Entry 6CDI (electron microscopy, 3.60 A resolution); this record covers chains h and l of the 24 polymer chains in the assembly.

# Chain h
Protein: vFP16.02 Heavy Chain
From: Homo sapiens
Sequence (211 residues; each row starts with the number of its first residue; a row labelled like 82A-82C holds insertion residues (82A, then the next letters in order)):
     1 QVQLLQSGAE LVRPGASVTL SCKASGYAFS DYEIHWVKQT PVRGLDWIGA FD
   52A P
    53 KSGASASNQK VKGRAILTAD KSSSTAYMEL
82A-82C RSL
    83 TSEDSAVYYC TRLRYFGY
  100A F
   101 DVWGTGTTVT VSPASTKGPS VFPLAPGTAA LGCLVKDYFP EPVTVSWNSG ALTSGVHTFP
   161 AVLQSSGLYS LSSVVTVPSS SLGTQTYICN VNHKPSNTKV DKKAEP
Not modelled in the structure: 112-206
Cystine bridges: Cys22-Cys92

# Chain l
Protein: vFP16.02 Light Chain
From: Homo sapiens
Sequence (216 residues; row label = number of the first residue in the row; a row labelled like 27A-27E holds insertion residues (27A, then the next letters in order)):
     1 DVLMTQTPLS LPVSLGGQAS ISCRSSQ
27A-27E SVVYS
    28 DGDTYLEWYL QKPGQSPKLL IYKVSRRFSG VPDRFSGSGS GTDFTLKISR VETEDLGVYY
    88 CFQGSHVPYT FGGGTKLEIK RTVAAPSVFI FPPSDEQLKS GTASVVCLLN NFYPREAKVQ
   148 WKVDNALQSG NSQESVTEQD SKDSTYSLSS TLTLSKADYE KHKVYACEVT HQGLSSPVTK
   208 SFNR
Not modelled in the structure: 109-211
Cystine bridges: Cys23-Cys88

# How chain h and chain l interact
Residue-residue contacts - 28 pairs, chain h then chain l:
  Val37(h) - Phe98(l)  hydrophobic
  Gln39(h) - Gln38(l)  hydrogen bond
  Gln39(h) - Pro44(l)
  Gly44(h) - Tyr87(l)
  Leu45(h) - Tyr87(l)  hydrophobic
  Leu45(h) - Phe98(l)  hydrophobic
  Asp46(h) - Phe98(l)
  Trp47(h) - Phe89(l)  hydrophobic
  Trp47(h) - Tyr96(l)  hydrogen bond (side chain-backbone)
  Trp47(h) - Phe98(l)
  Asn60(h) - Pro95(l)
  Tyr91(h) - Gln42(l)
  Tyr91(h) - Ser43(l)
  Tyr91(h) - Pro44(l)
  Phe98(h) - Tyr27D(l)  hydrophobic
  Phe98(h) - Asp28(l)
  Phe98(h) - Tyr32(l)
  Tyr100(h) - Glu34(l)
  Tyr100(h) - Leu46(l)  hydrophobic
  Tyr100(h) - Tyr49(l)  hydrophobic
  Tyr100(h) - Phe55(l)
  Phe100A(h) - Glu34(l)
  Phe100A(h) - Tyr36(l)
  Phe100A(h) - Leu46(l)
  Phe100A(h) - Phe89(l)  hydrophobic
  Trp103(h) - Tyr36(l)  hydrophobic
  Trp103(h) - Pro44(l)
  Gly104(h) - Ser43(l)
Also at the interface, not in a pair above, chain h (17 interface residues in all): His35, Arg43, Gly99, Thr105
Also at the interface, not in a pair above, chain l (20 interface residues in all): Lys45, Thr97, Gly100

# In short
17 residues of chain h face 20 of chain l across their interface; the contacts include 2 hydrogen bonds. Among
the polar pairs are Gln39(h)-Gln38(l) and Trp47(h)-Tyr96(l).
Here chain h is vFP16.02 Heavy Chain and chain l is vFP16.02 Light Chain, both from Homo sapiens. Entry 6CDI
(Cryo-EM structure at 3.6 A resolution of vaccine-elicited antibody vFP16.02 in complex with HIV-1 Env BG505
...) was determined by electron microscopy together with 5TKJ, 5TKK, 6CDE and 6CDO from the same study.
